1UT7 - chains A and B; structure by X-ray diffraction, 1.90 A resolution.

# Chain A (and B)
Molecule: No apical meristem protein
Source organism: Arabidopsis thaliana
Notes: fragment: dna-binding nac domain, residues 1-168; chain B of this document is another copy of the same molecule, construct and numbering; everything in this record applies to it too
Reference sequence: Q9C932 (Q9C932); residues 1-168 here = UniProt positions 1-168
Amino-acid sequence (171 residues; numbered -3 to 168; 1 number in that range is skipped by the numbering (no residue carries it; nothing is unmodelled there); the number before each row is that of its first residue; numbers below 1 keep their minus sign (Gly-3 is residue -3)):
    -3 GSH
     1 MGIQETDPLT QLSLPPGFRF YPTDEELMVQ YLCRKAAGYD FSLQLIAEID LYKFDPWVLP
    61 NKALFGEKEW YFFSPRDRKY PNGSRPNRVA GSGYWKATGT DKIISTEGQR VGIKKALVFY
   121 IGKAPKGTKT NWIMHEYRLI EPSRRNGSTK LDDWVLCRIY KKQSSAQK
Not modelled in the structure: 5-8, 79-85, 144-151, 164-168 (chain B: 78-85, 144-151, 164-168)
Ligand contacts:
  - gold ion (AU), molecule 1: Val29, Cys33, Ala36, Ala37, Val111
  - gold ion (AU), molecule 2: Phe41, Gln44, Ile46, Phe73
From the paper describing this entry:
  - self-association interface (contacts with another copy of this molecule); pairs are residue here / residue on that copy: Gly17-Tyr21, Arg19-Glu26 (salt bridge), Arg19-Arg19
  - binding site for gold ion: Cys33, Phe41 to Ile46
  - conformationally variable residues: Phe41 to Ile46

# How chain A and chain B interact
Pairs across the interface (38; chain A residue first):
  Leu12(A) - Ser13(B)
  Leu12(A) - Pro15(B)  hydrophobic
  Leu14(A) - Leu14(B)  hydrophobic
  Leu14(A) - Phe18(B)  hydrophobic
  Pro15(A) - Leu12(B)  hydrophobic
  Pro15(A) - Tyr31(B)
  Pro15(A) - Leu45(B)  hydrophobic
  Pro16(A) - Phe20(B)
  Pro16(A) - Gln30(B)
  Pro16(A) - Tyr31(B)  hydrogen bond (backbone-side chain)
  Pro16(A) - Phe41(B)
  Gly17(A) - Arg19(B)
  Gly17(A) - Phe20(B)
  Gly17(A) - Tyr21(B)  hydrogen bond (backbone-backbone)
  Gly17(A) - Pro22(B)
  Gly17(A) - Glu26(B)
  Phe18(A) - Leu9(B)  hydrophobic
  Phe18(A) - Leu14(B)  hydrophobic
  Phe18(A) - Arg19(B)
  Phe18(A) - Phe20(B)  hydrophobic
  Phe18(A) - Leu45(B)  hydrophobic
  Arg19(A) - Gly17(B)
  Arg19(A) - Phe18(B)
  Arg19(A) - Arg19(B)  hydrogen bond (backbone-backbone)
  Arg19(A) - Tyr21(B)  hydrogen bond (side chain-backbone)
  Arg19(A) - Thr23(B)
  Arg19(A) - Glu26(B)  salt bridge
  Phe20(A) - Pro16(B)
  Phe20(A) - Gly17(B)
  Phe20(A) - Phe18(B)  hydrophobic
  Tyr21(A) - Gly17(B)  hydrogen bond (backbone-backbone)
  Tyr21(A) - Arg19(B)  hydrogen bond (backbone-side chain)
  Tyr21(A) - Tyr21(B)  hydrophobic
  Pro22(A) - Gly17(B)
  Glu26(A) - Gly17(B)
  Glu26(A) - Arg19(B)  salt bridge
  Tyr31(A) - Pro15(B)
  Tyr31(A) - Pro16(B)  hydrogen bond (side chain-backbone)
Interface residues without a listed pair, chain A (18 interface residues in all): Ser13, Thr23, Gln30, Leu43, Leu45, Phe65
Interface residues without a listed pair, chain B (19 interface residues in all): Phe65

# In short
The interface between chain A and chain B involves 18 residues on one side and 19 on the other; the contacts
include 7 hydrogen bonds and 2 salt bridges. Polar pairs include Arg19(A)-Glu26(B), Pro16(A)-Tyr31(B) and
Arg19(A)-Tyr21(B). From the paper: a binding site for gold ion at Cys33(A) and Phe41(A); conformational
variability at Phe41(A).
Both chains are No apical meristem protein (Arabidopsis thaliana). Entry 1UT7 (Structure of the conserved
domain of ANAC, a member of the NAC family of transcription factors) was determined by X-ray diffraction,
deposited together with 1UT4.
